Entry 2YHM (X-ray diffraction, 3.60 A resolution); this record covers chains B and K of the 11 polymer chains in the assembly.

Chain B:
Molecule: Nucleoprotein
Source organism: Human respiratory syncytial virus
UniProt: P03418 (NCAP_HRSVA); numbering as in UniProt (aligned over 1-375)
Amino-acid sequence (375 residues; row label = number of the first residue in the row):
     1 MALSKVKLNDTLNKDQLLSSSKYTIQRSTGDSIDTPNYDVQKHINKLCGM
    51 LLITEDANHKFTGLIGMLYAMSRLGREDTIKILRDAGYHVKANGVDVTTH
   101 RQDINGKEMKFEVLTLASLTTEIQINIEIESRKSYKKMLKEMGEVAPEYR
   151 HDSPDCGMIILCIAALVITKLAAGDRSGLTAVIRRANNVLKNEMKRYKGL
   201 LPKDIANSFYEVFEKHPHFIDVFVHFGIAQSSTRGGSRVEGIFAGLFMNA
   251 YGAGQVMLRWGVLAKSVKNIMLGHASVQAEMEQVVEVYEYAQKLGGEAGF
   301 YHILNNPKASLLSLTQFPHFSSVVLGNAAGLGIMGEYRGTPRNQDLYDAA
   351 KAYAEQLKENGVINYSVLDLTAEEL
Curated features (UniProtKB/Swiss-Prot):
  - region: Arg-338 to Asn-364 (Interaction with the phosphoprotein)
  - modified residue: Tyr-38 (Phosphotyrosine)
  - natural variant: Val-267 (V267I: In strain: Cold-passage attenuated)
  - mutagenesis: Tyr-23 (Y23D/F: 65% loss of transcription but no effect on replication), Tyr-38 (Y38D/F: 45% loss of transcription but no effect on replication), Tyr-69 (Y69F: Increased transcription and 50% loss of replication), Arg-132 (R132A: Almost complete loss of viral RNA synthesis)

Chain K:
Molecule: 70-nt RNA strand
Source organism: Escherichia coli
Sequence (70 nucleotides; each row starts with the number of its first residue):
     1 CCCCCCCCCCCCCCCCCCCCCCCCCCCCCCCCCCCCCCCCCCCCCCCCCC
    51 CCCCCCCCCCCCCCCCCCCC

Chain B / chain K interface:
Contacting residue pairs (38):
  Thr-169(B) with C14(K), base contact
  Lys-170(B) with C12(K), phosphate contact; C13(K), salt bridge to the phosphate
  Ala-172(B) with C10(K), hydrogen bond to the sugar
  Ala-173(B) with C10(K), base contact; C11(K), sugar contact
  Ala-181(B) with C13(K), phosphate contact
  Arg-184(B) with C13(K), salt bridge to the phosphate; C14(K), salt bridge to the phosphate
  Arg-185(B) with C14(K), base contact; C15(K), salt bridge to the phosphate
  Val-189(B) with C15(K), phosphate contact
  Gly-241(B) with C15(K), base contact
  Ile-242(B) with C15(K), base contact
  Gly-245(B) with C15(K), base contact
  Asn-249(B) with C14(K), hydrogen bond to the base; C15(K), sugar contact
  Gly-254(B) with C10(K), phosphate contact; C11(K), hydrogen bond to the phosphate
  Gln-255(B) with C11(K), phosphate contact
  Val-256(B) with C11(K), phosphate contact; C12(K), base contact
  Trp-260(B) with C12(K), base contact
  His-302(B) with C9(K), sugar contact; C10(K), sugar contact
  Ser-310(B) with C8(K), base contact; C9(K), sugar contact
  Ser-313(B) with C9(K), phosphate contact; C10(K), phosphate contact
  Leu-314(B) with C10(K), phosphate contact
  Thr-315(B) with C9(K), phosphate contact; C10(K), hydrogen bond to the phosphate
  Ile-333(B) with C12(K), base contact
  Gly-335(B) with C12(K), hydrogen bond to the sugar
  Glu-336(B) with C12(K), hydrogen bond to the sugar
  Tyr-337(B) with C11(K), hydrogen bond to the phosphate; C12(K), sugar contact
  Arg-338(B) with C11(K), hydrogen bond to the sugar
Other interface residues (no listed pair), chain B (32 interface residues in all): Asn-188, Arg-238, Leu-246, Ala-309, Gly-339, Arg-342

Overview:
The interface between chain B and chain K involves 32 residues on one side and 8 on the other; the contacts
include 8 hydrogen bonds and 4 salt bridges. Polar contacts include Asn-249(B)/C14(K), Ala-172(B)/C10(K) and
Gly-335(B)/C12(K).
Chain B is Nucleoprotein (Human respiratory syncytial virus) and chain K is a 70-nt RNA strand (Escherichia
coli); the structure, Structure of respiratory syncytial virus nucleocapsid protein, P212121 crystal form, was
determined by X-ray diffraction together with 4V5V from the same study.
